Entry 6XO1 (X-ray diffraction, 1.76 A resolution); this record covers chain A.

Chain A:
Name: Carcinoembryonic antigen-related cell adhesion molecule 1
Organism: Homo sapiens
Reference sequence: P13688 (CEAM1_HUMAN); residues 1-107 here correspond to UniProt positions 35-141 (UniProt number = residue number + 34)
Sequence (107 residues; numbered 1 to 107; the number before each row is that of its first residue):
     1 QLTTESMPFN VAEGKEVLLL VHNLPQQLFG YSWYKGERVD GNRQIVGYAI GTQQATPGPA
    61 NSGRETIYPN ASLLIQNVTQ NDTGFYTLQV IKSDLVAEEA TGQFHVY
Differences from the reference sequence: engineered mutation A97 (Asn131 in P13688)
Ligand contacts: malonic acid (MLA): G36, R43, T83, G84, F85
UniProt features mapped onto this chain:
  - modified residue: Q1 (Pyrrolidone carboxylic acid)
  - glycosylation (N-linked (GlcNAc...) asparagine): N70, N77, N81
From the paper describing this entry:
  - interface residues: Q26
  - mutagenesis - N97A (Tm 54.09 degC): unchanged stability
  - mutagenesis - N97A: abolished binding to another copy of this molecule

In short:
Ligands of chain A: malonic acid. The paper reports that N97A abolishes binding to another copy of this
molecule; the interface residue Q26.
Chain A is Carcinoembryonic antigen-related cell adhesion molecule 1 (Homo sapiens); the structure, Crystal
structure of N97A mutant of human CEACAM1, was determined by X-ray diffraction together with 6XNO, 6XNT and
6XNW from the same study.
